PDB entry 5M00 | X-ray diffraction, 1.95 A resolution | chains A and G of the 5 polymer chains in the assembly

[Chain A]
Protein: H-2 class I histocompatibility antigen, D-B alpha chain
From: Mus musculus
Reference sequence: P01899 (HA11_MOUSE); residues 1-276 here correspond to UniProt positions 25-300 (UniProt number = residue number + 24)
Amino-acid sequence (276 residues; each row starts with the number of its first residue):
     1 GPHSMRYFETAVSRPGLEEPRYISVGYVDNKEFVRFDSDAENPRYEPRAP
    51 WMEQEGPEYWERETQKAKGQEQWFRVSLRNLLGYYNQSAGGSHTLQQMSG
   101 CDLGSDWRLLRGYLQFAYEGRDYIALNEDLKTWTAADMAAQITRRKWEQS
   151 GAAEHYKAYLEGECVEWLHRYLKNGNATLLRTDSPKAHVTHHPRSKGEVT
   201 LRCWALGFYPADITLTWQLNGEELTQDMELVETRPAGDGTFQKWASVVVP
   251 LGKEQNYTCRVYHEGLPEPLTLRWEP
Cystine bridges: C101-C164, C203-C259

[Chain G]
Protein: Protein Trav14-1, Uncharacterized protein
From: Mus musculus
Reference sequence: chimeric construct of A0A0G2JF94, Q6PIR9: residues 1-99 from A0A0G2JF94 (A0A0G2JF94_MOUSE) positions 22-120 (UniProt number = residue number + 21); residues 120-205 from Q6PIR9 positions 135-220 (UniProt number = residue number + 15)
Amino-acid sequence (205 residues; row label = number of the first residue in the row):
     1 QQKEKHDQQQVRQSPQSLTVWEGGTTVLTCSYEDSTFNYFPWYQQFPGEG
    51 PALLISILSVSDKKEDGRFTTFFNKREKKLSLHIIDSQPGDSATYFCAAL
   101 YGNEKITFGAGTKLTIKPNIQNPEPAVYQLKDPRSQDSTLCLFTDFDSQI
   151 NVPKTMESGTFITDKCVLDMKAMDSKSNGAIAWSNQTSFTCQDIFKETNA
   201 TYPSS
Not modelled in the structure: 1-8, 173, 197-205
Sequence notes: linker (100-119); conflict C166 (Thr181 in Q6PIR9)
Cystine bridges: C30-C97, C141-C191

[How chain A and chain G interact]
Contacting residue pairs (13):
  R62(A) with D34(G), salt bridge; T36(G), hydrogen bond; Y101(G); E104(G), salt bridge
  K66(A) with Y101(G), hydrogen bond; N103(G), hydrogen bond (backbone-side chain)
  G69(A) with N103(G)
  Q70(A) with N103(G)
  E154(A) with L58(G)
  H155(A) with Y39(G)
  A158(A) with L58(G), hydrophobic
  E163(A) with N38(G); Y101(G), hydrogen bond
Also at the interface, not in a pair above, chain A (10 interface residues in all): E63, Q65
Also at the interface, not in a pair above, chain G (9 interface residues in all): V60

[In short]
10 residues of chain A and 9 residues of chain G are in contact, with 4 hydrogen bonds and 2 salt bridges.
Polar contacts include R62(A)-D34(G), R62(A)-E104(G) and R62(A)-T36(G).
Here chain A is H-2 class I histocompatibility antigen, D-B alpha chain and chain G is Protein Trav14-1,
Uncharacterized protein, both from Mus musculus. Entry 5M00 (Crystal structure of murine P14 TCR complex with
H-2Db and Y4A, modified gp33 peptide from LCMV) was determined by X-ray diffraction.
